PDB entry 3HTC | X-ray diffraction, 2.30 A resolution | chains L and H of the 3 polymer chains in the assembly

[Chain L]
Name: Alpha-thrombin (small subunit)
Organism: Homo sapiens
Notes: EC 3.4.21.5
UniProtKB: P00734 (THRB_HUMAN); residues 1-14 here correspond to UniProt positions 336-349 (UniProt number = residue number + 335)
Chain sequence (36 residues; row label = number of the first residue in the row; a row labelled like 14A-14M holds insertion residues (14A, then the next letters in order)):
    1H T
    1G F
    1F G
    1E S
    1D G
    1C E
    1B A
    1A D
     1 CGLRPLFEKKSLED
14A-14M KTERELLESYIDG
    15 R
Not modelled in the structure: 1H, 1G
Swiss-Prot annotation at these positions:
  - site: Arg15 (Cleavage)

[Chain H]
Name: Alpha-thrombin (large subunit)
Organism: Homo sapiens
Notes: EC 3.4.21.5
UniProtKB: P00734 (THRB_HUMAN); the construct lacks a stretch of the UniProt sequence and is renumbered around it, so the offset changes along the chain: 16-36 = UniProt 364-384; 37-60 = UniProt 386-409; 61-77 = UniProt 419-435; 78-97 = UniProt 437-456; 7 more segments
Chain sequence (259 residues; row label = number of the first residue in the row; note: 1 number in that range is skipped by the numbering (no residue carries it; nothing is unmodelled there); a row labelled like 60A-60I holds insertion residues (60A, then the next letters in order)):
    16 IVEGSDAEIGMSPWQVMLFRK
   36A S
    37 PQELLCGASLISDRWVLTAAHCLL
60A-60I YPPWDKNFT
    61 ENDLLVRIGKHSRTRYE
   77A R
    78 NIEKISMLEKIYIHPRYNWR
   97A E
    98 NLDRDIALMKLKKPVAFSDYIHPVCLPDRETA
129A-129C ASL
   130 LQAGYKGRVTGWGNLKETWT
149A-149E ANVGK
   150 GQPSVLQVVNLPIVERPVCKDSTRIRITDNMFCAG
  184A Y
   185 KP
186A-186D DEGK
   187 RGDACEGDSGGPFVMKSP
204A-204B FN
   205 NRWYQMGIVSWGE
   219 GCD
  221A R
   222 DGKYGFYTHVFRLKKWIQKVIDQFGE
Not modelled in the structure: 246-247
Swiss-Prot annotation at these positions:
  - region: Ala183 to Val200 (High affinity receptor-binding region which is also known as the TP508 peptide)
  - active site (Charge relay system): His57, Asp102, Ser195
  - glycosylation: Asn60G (N-linked (GlcNAc...) (complex) asparagine)

[Interface between chain L and chain H]
Chain L residues in contact with chain H, 1 residues: Gly2
Chain H residues in contact with chain L, 2 residues: Val121, Trp207

[In short]
1 residues of chain L face 2 of chain H across their interface. From UniProt: 3 active-site residues on chain
H.
Here chain L is Alpha-thrombin (small subunit) and chain H is Alpha-thrombin (large subunit), both from Homo
sapiens. Entry 3HTC (The structure of a complex of recombinant hirudin and human alpha-thrombin) was
determined by X-ray diffraction.
